8HFS - chains A and F of the 8 polymer chains in the assembly; structure by electron microscopy, 2.98 A resolution.

== Chain A ==
Protein: Bacteriocin lactococcin-A
Organism: Lactococcus lactis subsp. lactis
Reference sequence: P0A312 (LCNA_LACLL); residues 1-54 here correspond to UniProt positions 22-75 (UniProt number = residue number + 21)
Chain sequence (54 residues; numbered 1 to 54; the number before each row is that of its first residue):
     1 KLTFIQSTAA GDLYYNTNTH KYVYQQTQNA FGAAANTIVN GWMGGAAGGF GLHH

== Chain F ==
Protein: Mannose-specific PTS system, IID component
Organism: Lactococcus lactis subsp. lactis (strain KF147)
Notes: EC 2.7.1.69
Reference sequence: D2BKY9 (D2BKY9_LACLK); residue numbers follow UniProt; this construct covers 1-307
Chain sequence (307 residues; numbered 1 to 307; the number before each row is that of its first residue):
     1 MSENKVTLDK KIRRSVMWRS MFLQGSWNYE RMQNGGWAYS LIPALKKLYP SGEEAKEALK
    61 RHLEFFNTHP YVAAPIIGVT LALEEERANG ADIDDAAIQG VKVGMMGPLA GIGDPVFWFT
   121 VRPIVGAIAA SLATGGSIIA PLFFFIVWNA IRIAFLWYTQ EFGYKSGSAI TKDLGGGLLQ
   181 TVTKGASILG MFVLGVLIQR WVTINFNGPN AVVSKIPLQK GAYVEFPKGS VSGTQLHDIL
   241 GQVGNKLSLD PTKVTYLQDN LNQLIPGLAG LLITLLCMWL LKKKVSPIVI IFGLFVVGIL
   301 GRWAQIM
Disordered / not traced: 1-5
Residues lining bound ligands: alpha-D-mannopyranose (MAN): Q24, W27, Q33, N67, T68, H69, P70, A110, D114, W118

== How chain A and chain F interact ==
Residue-residue contacts (17):
  L2(A) - G221(F)
  V23(A) - Q219(F)
  Y24(A) - Q219(F)
  Q25(A) - P217(F)
  Q25(A) - L218(F)
  Q25(A) - Q219(F)
  Q26(A) - I216(F)
  T27(A) - I216(F)
  Q28(A) - Q263(F)
  N29(A) - V213(F)
  N29(A) - S214(F)
  F31(A) - L257(F)  hydrophobic
  F31(A) - N260(F)
  G32(A) - N260(F)
  A35(A) - L264(F)  hydrophobic
  N36(A) - Q263(F)
  V39(A) - L264(F)  hydrophobic
Other interface residues (no listed pair), chain A (14 interface residues in all): N16
Other interface residues (no listed pair), chain F (14 interface residues in all): K220, A222, L261

== Summary ==
Chain A and chain F each contribute 14 residues to their interface. Ligands of chain F: alpha-D-mannopyranose.
Here chain A is Bacteriocin lactococcin-A (Lactococcus lactis subsp. lactis) and chain F is Mannose-specific
PTS system, IID component (Lactococcus lactis subsp. lactis (strain KF147)). Entry 8HFS (The structure of
LcnA, LciA, and the man-PTS of Lactococcus lactis) was determined by electron microscopy.
